9ITQ - chains U and T of the 16 polymer chains in the assembly; structure by electron microscopy, 3.98 A resolution.

# Chain U
Protein: ATP synthase subunit b
Source organism: Chloroflexus aurantiacus J-10-fl
Reference sequence: A9WGS8 (ATPF_CHLAA); residues 1-164 here = UniProt positions 1-164
Chain sequence (164 residues; row label = number of the first residue in the row):
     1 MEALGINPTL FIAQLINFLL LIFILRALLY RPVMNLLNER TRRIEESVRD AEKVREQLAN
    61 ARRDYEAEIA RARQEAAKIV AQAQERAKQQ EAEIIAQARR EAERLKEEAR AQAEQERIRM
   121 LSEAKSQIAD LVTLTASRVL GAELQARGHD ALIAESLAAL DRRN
Unresolved in the structure: 1-8, 43-164

# Chain T
Protein: ATP synthase subunit a
Source organism: Chloroflexus aurantiacus J-10-fl
Reference sequence: A9WGT0 (A9WGT0_CHLAA); residue numbers follow UniProt; this construct covers 1-312
Chain sequence (312 residues; row label = number of the first residue in the row):
     1 MSTRTRNILI IVGALIISIA SRFFLYTGPP HVEVAAEVIF DGIPGFPITN SFVVAIIIDI
    61 FVIALAVAAT RNLQMVPRGL QNVMEFILES LYNLFRNINA KYVATAFPLV ATIFLFVLFG
   121 NWFGLLPGVG SIGVCHEKKE EHAVVDERLA LAAPAAPLSS VAAAEGEEIH DTCAAQGKKL
   181 VPLFRAPAAD LNFTFAIAVI SFVFIEYWGF RALGPGYLKK FFNTNGIMSF VGIIEFISEL
   241 VKPFALAFRL FGNIFAGEVL LVVMAFLVPL LLPLPFYGFE VFVGFIQALI FALLTYAFLN
   301 IAVTGHDEEH AH
Unresolved in the structure: 1-18, 137-171, 305-312
Disulfide bonds: Cys-135/Cys-173

# Interface between chain U and chain T
Residue-residue contacts - 10 pairs, chain U then chain T:
  Phe-11(U) with Ser-131(T)
  Ala-13(U) with Pro-269(T), hydrophobic
  Leu-15(U) with Pro-127(T), hydrophobic
  Asn-17(U) with Leu-274(T); Tyr-277(T)
  Phe-18(U) with Leu-125(T)
  Leu-37(U) with Asn-82(T), hydrogen bond (backbone-side chain)
  Arg-40(U) with Asn-82(T)
  Thr-41(U) with Pro-77(T); Asn-82(T)
Other interface residues (no listed pair), chain U (11 interface residues in all): Gln-14, Leu-20, Leu-21

# Overview
Chain U and chain T form an interface of 11 and 8 residues respectively, with 1 hydrogen bond. The
hydrogen-bonded pair is Leu-37(U)/Asn-82(T).
Here chain U is ATP synthase subunit b and chain T is ATP synthase subunit a, both from Chloroflexus
aurantiacus J-10-fl. Entry 9ITQ (Chloroflexus aurantiacus ATP synthase, state 3, focused refinement of FO) was
determined by electron microscopy (same publication as 9ITJ, 9ITK, 9ITL, 9ITM, 9ITN, 9ITO and 11 further
entries).
